6TBA - chains I4 and GO of the 288 polymer chains in the assembly; structure by electron microscopy, 4.54 A resolution (low resolution: residue-level contacts below are approximate; hydrogen-bond / salt-bridge calls are withheld).

# Chain I4 (and GO)
Protein: Phage major capsid protein, HK97 family
Source organism: Rhodobacter capsulatus SB 1003
Notes: chain GO of this document is another copy of the same molecule, construct and numbering; everything in this record applies to it too
Reference sequence: D5ATZ3 (D5ATZ3_RHOCB); residues 1-385 here correspond to UniProt positions 13-397 (UniProt number = residue number + 12)
Chain sequence (385 residues; numbered 1 to 385; the number before each row is that of its first residue):
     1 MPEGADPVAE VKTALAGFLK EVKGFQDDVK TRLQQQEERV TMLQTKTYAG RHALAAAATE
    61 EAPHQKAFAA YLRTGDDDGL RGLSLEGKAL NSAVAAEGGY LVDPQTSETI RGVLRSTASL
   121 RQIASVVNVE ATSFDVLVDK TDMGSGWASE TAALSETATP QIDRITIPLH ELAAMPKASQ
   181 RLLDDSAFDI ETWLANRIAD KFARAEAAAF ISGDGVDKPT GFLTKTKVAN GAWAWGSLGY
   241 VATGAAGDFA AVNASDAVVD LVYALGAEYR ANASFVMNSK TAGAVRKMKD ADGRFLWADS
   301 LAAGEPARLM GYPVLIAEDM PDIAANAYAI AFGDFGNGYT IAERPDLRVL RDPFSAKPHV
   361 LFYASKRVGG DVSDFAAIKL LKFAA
Not modelled in the structure: 1-88, 299-304 (chain GO: 1-88)

# Chain I4 / chain GO interface
Pairs across the interface (34):
  Ala-89(I4) with Lys-177(GO); Ala-178(GO); Ser-179(GO); Leu-182(GO); Ile-190(GO); Trp-193(GO); Leu-194(GO)
  Leu-90(I4) with Lys-177(GO); Ser-179(GO); Leu-182(GO)
  Asn-91(I4) with Ser-179(GO)
  Gly-98(I4) with Leu-182(GO)
  Leu-101(I4) with Ile-110(GO); Ser-186(GO); Ile-190(GO)
  Val-102(I4) with Leu-182(GO)
  Asp-103(I4) with Thr-106(GO); Ala-187(GO)
  Thr-106(I4) with Asp-103(GO)
  Ile-110(I4) with Leu-101(GO)
  Lys-177(I4) with Ala-89(GO); Leu-90(GO)
  Ala-178(I4) with Ala-89(GO)
  Ser-179(I4) with Ala-89(GO)
  Leu-182(I4) with Ala-89(GO); Leu-90(GO); Ser-92(GO); Gly-98(GO); Val-102(GO)
  Asp-185(I4) with Val-102(GO)
  Ser-186(I4) with Val-102(GO)
  Phe-188(I4) with Leu-101(GO)
  Ile-190(I4) with Leu-101(GO)
  Trp-193(I4) with Ala-89(GO)
Interface residues without a listed pair, chain I4 (19 interface residues in all): Ser-92
Interface residues without a listed pair, chain GO (21 interface residues in all): Asn-91, Asp-185, Phe-188

# Summary
19 residues of chain I4 face 21 of chain GO across their interface.
Both chains are Phage major capsid protein, HK97 family (Rhodobacter capsulatus SB 1003). Entry 6TBA (Virion
of native gene transfer agent (GTA) particle) was determined by electron microscopy together with 6TB9, 6TE8,
6TE9, 6TEB, 6TEH, 6TO8 and 3 further entries from the same study.
